PDB entry 3NJP | X-ray diffraction, 3.30 A resolution | chains A and B of the 4 polymer chains in the assembly

Chain A (and B):
Molecule: Epidermal growth factor receptor
From: Homo sapiens
Notes: EC 2.7.10.1; chain B of this document is another copy of the same molecule, construct and numbering; everything in this record applies to it too
Reference sequence: P00533 (EGFR_HUMAN); residues 1-614 here correspond to UniProt positions 25-638 (UniProt number = residue number + 24)
Amino-acid sequence (614 residues; each row starts with the number of its first residue):
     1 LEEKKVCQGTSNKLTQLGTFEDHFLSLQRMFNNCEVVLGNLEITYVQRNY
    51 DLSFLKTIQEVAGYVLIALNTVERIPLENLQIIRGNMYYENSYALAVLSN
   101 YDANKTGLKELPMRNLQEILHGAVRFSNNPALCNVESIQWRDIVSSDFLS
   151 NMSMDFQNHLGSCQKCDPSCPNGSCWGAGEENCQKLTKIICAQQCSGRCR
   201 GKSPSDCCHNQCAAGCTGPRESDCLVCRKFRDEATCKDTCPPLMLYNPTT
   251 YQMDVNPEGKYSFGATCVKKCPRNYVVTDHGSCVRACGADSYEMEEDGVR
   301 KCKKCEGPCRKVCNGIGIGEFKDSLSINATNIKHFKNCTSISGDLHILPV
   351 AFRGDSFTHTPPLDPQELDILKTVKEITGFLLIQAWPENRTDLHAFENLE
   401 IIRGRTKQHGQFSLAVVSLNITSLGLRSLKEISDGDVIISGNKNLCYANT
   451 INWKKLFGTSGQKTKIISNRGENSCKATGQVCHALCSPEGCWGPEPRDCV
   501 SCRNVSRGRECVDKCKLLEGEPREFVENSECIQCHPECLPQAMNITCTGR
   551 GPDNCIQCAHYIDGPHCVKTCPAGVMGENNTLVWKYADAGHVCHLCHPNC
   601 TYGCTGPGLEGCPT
Cystine bridges: Cys7-Cys34, Cys133-Cys163, Cys166-Cys175, Cys170-Cys183, Cys191-Cys199, Cys195-Cys207, Cys208-Cys216, Cys212-Cys224, Cys227-Cys236, Cys240-Cys267, Cys271-Cys283, Cys287-Cys302, Cys305-Cys309, Cys313-Cys338, Cys446-Cys475, Cys482-Cys491, Cys486-Cys499, Cys502-Cys511, Cys515-Cys531, Cys534-Cys547, Cys538-Cys555, Cys558-Cys567, Cys571-Cys593, Cys596-Cys604, Cys600-Cys612
Covalent attachments: N-acetylglucosamine (NAG) linked to Asn32, Asn49, Asn151, Asn172, Asn328, Asn337, Asn420, Asn504
Construct notes: conflict Lys516 (Asn540 in P00533)
UniProt features mapped onto this chain:
  - modified residue: Ser205 (Phosphoserine)
  - glycosylation (N-linked (GlcNAc...) asparagine): Asn32 (complex), Asn49, Asn104, Asn151, Asn172, Asn328, Asn337, Asn389, Asn420, Asn504, Asn544, Asn579, Asn599 (high mannose)
From the paper describing this entry:
  - self-association interface (contacts with another copy of this molecule); pairs are residue here / residue on that copy: Gly574-Gly574, Asp279, Leu582, Trp584, Tyr602
  - disease-associated variants - G574V: increased signaling (citing earlier work)
  - disease-associated variants - P572L (citing earlier work)
  - mutagenesis - W584A: decreased expression
  - mutagenesis - L582E/Y602E: unchanged signaling in response to EGF
  - mutagenesis - D279C/H280A, Y602C: unchanged signaling

Interface between chain A and chain B:
Contacting residue pairs - 57 pairs, chain A then chain B:
  Asn86(A) - Thr249(B)  hydrogen bond
  Gln193(A) - Arg220(B)  hydrogen bond (backbone-side chain)
  Gln194(A) - Pro219(B)
  Arg200(A) - Gln194(B)
  Pro204(A) - Ser205(B)
  Ser205(A) - Gln194(B)  hydrogen bond (backbone-side chain)
  Ser205(A) - Pro204(B)
  Ser205(A) - Ser205(B)
  Pro219(A) - Gln194(B)
  Phe230(A) - Tyr246(B)
  Phe230(A) - Pro248(B)  hydrophobic
  Met244(A) - His280(B)
  Tyr246(A) - Phe230(B)
  Tyr246(A) - Ser262(B)  hydrogen bond (side chain-backbone)
  Tyr246(A) - Phe263(B)
  Tyr246(A) - Gly264(B)  hydrogen bond (side chain-backbone)
  Tyr246(A) - Ser282(B)
  Tyr246(A) - Cys283(B)  hydrogen bond (side chain-backbone)
  Tyr246(A) - Val284(B)  hydrophobic
  Pro248(A) - Phe230(B)  hydrophobic
  Pro248(A) - Gly264(B)
  Pro248(A) - Ala265(B)  hydrophobic
  Thr249(A) - Asn86(B)
  Tyr251(A) - Gly264(B)
  Tyr251(A) - Cys283(B)
  Tyr251(A) - Val284(B)
  Tyr251(A) - Arg285(B)  hydrogen bond (backbone-backbone)
  Gln252(A) - Val284(B)
  Gln252(A) - Arg285(B)  hydrogen bond (side chain-backbone)
  Gln252(A) - Ala286(B)  hydrogen bond (side chain-backbone)
  Met253(A) - Ser282(B)  hydrogen bond
  Met253(A) - Val284(B)  hydrophobic
  Ser262(A) - Tyr246(B)  hydrogen bond (backbone-side chain)
  Gly264(A) - Tyr246(B)  hydrogen bond (backbone-side chain)
  Gly264(A) - Pro248(B)
  Gly264(A) - Tyr251(B)
  Ala265(A) - Pro248(B)  hydrophobic
  Thr278(A) - Met253(B)
  His280(A) - Met244(B)
  Ser282(A) - Tyr246(B)
  Ser282(A) - Met253(B)
  Cys283(A) - Tyr246(B)  hydrogen bond (backbone-side chain)
  Cys283(A) - Tyr251(B)
  Val284(A) - Tyr251(B)
  Val284(A) - Gln252(B)
  Val284(A) - Met253(B)  hydrophobic
  Arg285(A) - Tyr251(B)
  Arg285(A) - Gln252(B)
  Ala286(A) - Gln252(B)  hydrogen bond (backbone-side chain)
  Lys303(A) - Lys304(B)
  Lys304(A) - Asp279(B)  salt bridge
  Lys304(A) - Lys303(B)
  Lys304(A) - Lys304(B)
  Glu306(A) - Glu306(B)
  Ala573(A) - Leu582(B)
  Trp584(A) - Trp584(B)  hydrophobic
  Tyr602(A) - Tyr602(B)
Interface residues without a listed pair, chain A (38 interface residues in all): Arg220, Phe263, Tyr275, Asp279, Gly574, Leu582, Thr614
Interface residues without a listed pair, chain B (37 interface residues in all): Gln193, Tyr275, Thr278, Ala573, Gly574, Thr614

Summary:
Chain A and chain B form an interface of 38 and 37 residues respectively; the contacts include 14 hydrogen
bonds and 1 salt bridge. Polar contacts include Lys304(A)-Asp279(B), Asn86(A)-Thr249(B) and
Gln193(A)-Arg220(B). The paper reports that G574V of chain A increases signaling; a self-association interface
involving Asp279(A), Gly574(A) and Leu582(A) among others; 5 substitutions were tested in all.
Chain A and chain B are both Epidermal growth factor receptor (Homo sapiens); the structure, The Extracellular
and Transmembrane Domain Interfaces in Epidermal Growth Factor Receptor Signaling, was determined by X-ray
diffraction.
